3PH6 - chain A; structure by X-ray diffraction, 2.53 A resolution.

# Chain A
Molecule: Beta-lactoglobulin
From: Bos taurus
UniProt: P02754 (LACB_BOVIN); residue numbers follow UniProt; this construct covers 18-178
Chain sequence (161 residues; row label = number of the first residue in the row):
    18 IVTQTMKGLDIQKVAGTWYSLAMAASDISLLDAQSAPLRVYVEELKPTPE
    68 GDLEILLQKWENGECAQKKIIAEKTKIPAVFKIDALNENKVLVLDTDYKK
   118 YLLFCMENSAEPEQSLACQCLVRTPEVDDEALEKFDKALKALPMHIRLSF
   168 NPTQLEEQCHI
Disulfides: Cys82-Cys176, Cys122-Cys135
Ion coordination: yttrium (III) ion site 1: Glu67, Asp69, Glu90, Glu173; yttrium (III) ion site 2 near Glu143 (its only coordinating residue here)

# Overview
Glu67, Asp69, Glu90 and Glu173 form the yttrium (III) ion site 1.
Chain A is Beta-lactoglobulin (Bos taurus); the structure, Bovine beta lactoglobulin crytsallized through
ligandation of yttrium, was determined by X-ray diffraction, deposited together with 3PH5.
